Entry 6CL2 (X-ray diffraction, 2.35 A resolution); this record covers chains A and C of the 6 polymer chains in the assembly.

Chain A (and C):
Name: Caspase-7 subunit p20
Source organism: Homo sapiens
Notes: EC 3.4.22.60; chain C of this document is another copy of the same molecule, construct and numbering; everything in this record applies to it too
UniProtKB: P55210 (CASP7_HUMAN), isoform P55210-3; residues 1-198 here correspond to UniProt positions 34-231 (UniProt number = residue number + 33)
Sequence (198 residues; row label = number of the first residue in the row):
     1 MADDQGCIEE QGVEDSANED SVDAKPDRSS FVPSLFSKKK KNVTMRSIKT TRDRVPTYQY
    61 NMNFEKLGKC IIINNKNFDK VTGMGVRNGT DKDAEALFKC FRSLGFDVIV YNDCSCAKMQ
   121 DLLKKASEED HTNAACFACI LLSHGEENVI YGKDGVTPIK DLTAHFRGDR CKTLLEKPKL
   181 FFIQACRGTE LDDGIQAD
Not modelled in the structure: 1-56, 197-198

Interface between chain A and chain C:
Contacting residue pairs - 5 pairs, chain A then chain C:
  Asp169(A) - Ile195(C)
  Leu175(A) - Gln196(C)
  Ile195(A) - Gly168(C)
  Ile195(A) - Asp169(C)
  Ile195(A) - Leu175(C)  hydrophobic
Other interface residues (no listed pair), chain A (5 interface residues in all): Gly168, Gln196

In short:
Chain A and chain C each contribute 5 residues to their interface.
Both chains are Caspase-7 subunit p20 (Homo sapiens). Entry 6CL2 (Caspase-7 in complex with Ac-ATS009-KE) was
determined by X-ray diffraction (same publication as 6CKZ, 6CL0 and 6CL1).
